Entry 5M0R (electron microscopy, 8.20 A resolution (very low resolution: no residue pairs are listed; an interface is given only as per-side residue counts)); this record covers chains I and T of the 22 polymer chains in the assembly.

# Chain I
Molecule: integrase
From: Maedi visna virus (strain KV1772)
Notes: EC 3.4.23.-, 2.7.7.49, 3.1.26.13, 3.1.13.2, 3.6.1.23, 2.7.7.-, 3.1.-.-
UniProt: P35956 (POL_VILVK); residues 1-281 here correspond to UniProt positions 821-1101 (UniProt number = residue number + 820)
Sequence (281 residues; numbered 1 to 281; the number before each row is that of its first residue):
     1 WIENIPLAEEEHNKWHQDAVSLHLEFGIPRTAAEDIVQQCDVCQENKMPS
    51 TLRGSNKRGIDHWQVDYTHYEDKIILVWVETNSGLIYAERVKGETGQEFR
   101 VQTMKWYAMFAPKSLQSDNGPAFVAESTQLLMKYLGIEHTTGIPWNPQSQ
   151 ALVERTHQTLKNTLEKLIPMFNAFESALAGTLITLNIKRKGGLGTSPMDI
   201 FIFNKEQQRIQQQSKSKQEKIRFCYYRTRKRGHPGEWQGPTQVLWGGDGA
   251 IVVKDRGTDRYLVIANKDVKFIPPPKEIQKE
Disordered / not traced: 277-281

# Chain T
Molecule: vDNA-tDNA, transferred strand, joined to a model tDNA
Sequence (50 nucleotides; each row starts with the number of its first residue; numbers below 1 keep their minus sign (DA-1 is residue -1)):
    -1 AACACCGGAGCGGATCTCGCAGTCGACCACCCTAATCAAGTTTTTTGGGG
Disordered / not traced: -1 to 0, 42-48

# How chain I and chain T interact
At this resolution (8 A) residue pairs are not listed: 20 residues of chain I and 10 of chain T lie at the interface.

# Summary
The interface between chain I and chain T involves 20 residues on one side and 10 on the other.
Chain I is integrase (Maedi visna virus (strain KV1772)) and chain T is vDNA-tDNA, transferred strand, joined
to a model tDNA; the structure, Cryo-EM reconstruction of the maedi-visna virus (MVV) strand transfer complex,
was determined by electron microscopy together with 7ZPP and 5T3A from the same study.
